7XFI - chains D and I of the 10 polymer chains in the assembly; structure by electron microscopy, 2.90 A resolution.

[Chain D]
Protein: Histone H2B 1.1
Source organism: Xenopus laevis
UniProtKB: P02281 (H2B11_XENLA); residues -3 to 122 here correspond to UniProt positions 1-126 (UniProt number = residue number + 4)
Chain sequence (126 residues; row label = number of the first residue in the row; numbers below 1 keep their minus sign (Met-3 is residue -3)):
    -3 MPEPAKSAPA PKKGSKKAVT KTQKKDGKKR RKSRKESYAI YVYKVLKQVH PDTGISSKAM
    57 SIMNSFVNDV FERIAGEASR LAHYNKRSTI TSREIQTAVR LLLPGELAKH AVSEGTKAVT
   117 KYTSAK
Unresolved in the structure: -3 to 29, 122
UniProt features mapped onto this chain:
  - modified residue: Lys2 (N6-acetyllysine), Lys9 (N6-acetyllysine), Ser11 (Phosphoserine), Lys12 (N6-acetyllysine), Lys17 (N6-acetyllysine)
  - glycosylation: Ser109 (O-linked (GlcNAc) serine)
  - cross-link: Lys117 (Glycyl lysine isopeptide (Lys-Gly) (interchain with G-Cter in ubiquitin))

[Chain I]
Molecule: 152-nt DNA strand
Source organism: Xenopus laevis
Sequence (152 nucleotides; numbered -77 to 74; the number before each row is that of its first residue; numbers below 1 keep their minus sign (DA-77 is residue -77)):
   -77 ATGCACAGGA TGTATATATC TGACACGIGC CTGGAGACTA GGGAGTAATC CCCTTGGCGG
   -17 TTAAAACGCG GGGGACAGCG CGTACGTGCG TTTAAGCGGT GCTAGAGCTG TCTACGACCA
    43 ATTGAGCGGC CTCGGCACCG GGATTCTCCA GG
Unresolved in the structure: -77 to -64, 73-74

[Chain D / chain I interface]
Pairs across the interface (10; chain D residue first):
  Tyr39(D) - DA-53(I)  phosphate contact
  Gly50(D) - DA-53(I)  phosphate contact
  Ile51(D) - DA-53(I)  phosphate contact
  Ser52(D) - DC-54(I)  phosphate contact
  Ser53(D) - DC-54(I)  hydrogen bond to the phosphate
  Arg83(D) - DA-34(I)  phosphate contact
  Arg83(D) - DG-33(I)  salt bridge to the phosphate
  Ser84(D) - DG-35(I)  hydrogen bond to the phosphate
  Ser84(D) - DA-34(I)  hydrogen bond to the phosphate
  Thr85(D) - DA-34(I)  hydrogen bond to the phosphate
Interface residues without a listed pair, chain D (11 interface residues in all): Arg30, Lys43, Lys82
Interface residues without a listed pair, chain I (7 interface residues in all): DC-52, DG-45

[In short]
Chain D and chain I form an interface of 11 and 7 residues respectively; the contacts include 4 hydrogen bonds
and 1 salt bridge. Polar contacts include Ser53(D)-DC-54(I), Ser84(D)-DG-35(I) and Ser84(D)-DA-34(I).
Chain D is Histone H2B 1.1 and chain I is a 152-nt DNA strand, both from Xenopus laevis; the structure,
Structure of nucleosome-DI complex (-50I, Apo state), was determined by electron microscopy, deposited
together with 7XFC, 7XFH, 7XFJ, 7XFL, 7XFM and 7XFN.
